Entry 5KBF (X-ray diffraction, 2.00 A resolution); this record covers chain A.

[Chain A]
Protein: CAMP-dependent protein kinase regulatory subunit, putative
Source organism: Plasmodium falciparum (isolate 3D7)
Notes: EC 2.7.11.11
Reference sequence: Q7KQK0 (Q7KQK0_PLAF7); numbering as in UniProt (aligned over 144-441)
Sequence (301 residues; row label = number of the first residue in the row):
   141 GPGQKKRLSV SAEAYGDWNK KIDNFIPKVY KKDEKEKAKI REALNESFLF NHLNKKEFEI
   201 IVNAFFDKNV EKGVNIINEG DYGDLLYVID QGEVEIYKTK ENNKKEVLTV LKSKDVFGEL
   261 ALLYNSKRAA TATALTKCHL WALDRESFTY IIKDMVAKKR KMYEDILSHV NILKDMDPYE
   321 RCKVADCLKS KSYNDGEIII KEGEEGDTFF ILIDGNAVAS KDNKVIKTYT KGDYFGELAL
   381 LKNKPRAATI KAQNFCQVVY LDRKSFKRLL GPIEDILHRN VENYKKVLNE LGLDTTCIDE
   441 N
Disordered / not traced: 141-148, 153-163
Sequence notes: expression tag (141-143)
Residues lining bound ligands:
  - adenosine-3',5'-cyclic-monophosphate (CMP), molecule 1: Ile-217, Ile-236, Leu-248, Thr-249, Phe-257, Gly-258, Glu-259, Leu-260, Ala-261, Lys-267, Arg-268, Ala-269, Ala-270, Asp-317, Tyr-319
  - adenosine-3',5'-cyclic-monophosphate (CMP), molecule 2: Ile-340, Ala-359, Ile-366, Lys-367, Tyr-369, Phe-375, Gly-376, Glu-377, Leu-378, Ala-379, Arg-386, Ala-387, Ala-388, Ile-390, Tyr-424, Val-427, Leu-428, Ile-438
Reported in the primary citation:
  - binding site for adenosine-3',5'-cyclic-monophosphate: Ile-236, Leu-248, Glu-259, Arg-268, Asp-317, Tyr-319
  - post-translational modification sites: Ser-149, Ser-151 (citing earlier work)

[Summary]
Chain A binds adenosine-3',5'-cyclic-monophosphate. The paper reports a binding site for
adenosine-3',5'-cyclic-monophosphate at Ile-236, Leu-248 and Glu-259 among others; modification sites Ser-149
and Ser-151.
Chain A is CAMP-dependent protein kinase regulatory subunit, putative (Plasmodium falciparum (isolate 3D7));
the structure, cAMP bound PfPKA-R (141-441), was determined by X-ray diffraction together with 5K8S and 5T3N
from the same study.
